Entry 5ZUF (electron microscopy, 6.80 A resolution (low resolution: residue-level contacts below are approximate; hydrogen-bond / salt-bridge calls are withheld)); this record covers chains C and E of the 5 polymer chains in the assembly.

# Chain C
Molecule: VP3
Source organism: Enterovirus A71
UniProtKB: W8XVT2 (W8XVT2_9ENTO); residues 1-242 here correspond to UniProt positions 324-565 (UniProt number = residue number + 323)
Chain sequence (242 residues; each row starts with the number of its first residue):
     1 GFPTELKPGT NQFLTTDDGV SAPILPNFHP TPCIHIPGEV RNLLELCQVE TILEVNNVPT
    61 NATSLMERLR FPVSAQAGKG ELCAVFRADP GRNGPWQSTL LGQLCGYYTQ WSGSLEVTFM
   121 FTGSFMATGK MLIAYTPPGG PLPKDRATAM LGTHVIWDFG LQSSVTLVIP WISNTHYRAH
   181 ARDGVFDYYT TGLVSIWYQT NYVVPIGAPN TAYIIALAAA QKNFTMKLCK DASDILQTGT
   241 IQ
Not modelled in the structure: 240-242

# Chain E
Molecule: R10 antibody heavy chain
Source organism: Mus musculoides
Notes: antibody fragment or engineered binder
Chain sequence (220 residues; numbered 1 to 221; 1 number in that range is skipped by the numbering (no residue carries it; nothing is unmodelled there); the number before each row is that of its first residue):
     1 EVKLVESGGG SVKPGGSLKL SCAASGFSFS TYGMSWVRQT PEKRLEWVAT ISGGGGYTYY
    61 PDSVKGRFTI SRDNARNILY LQMSSLRSGD TAMYYCARRV TTVAEYYFDY WGQGTTLTVS
   121 SPKTTPPSVY PLAPA
   137 AAQTNSMVTL GCLVKGYFPE PVTVTWNSGS LSSGVHTFPA VLQSDLYTLS SSVTVPSSTW
   197 PSETVTCNVA HPASSTKVDK KIVPR
Not modelled in the structure: 137-139
Cystine bridges: Cys148-Cys203

# Chain C / chain E interface
Residue-residue contacts (6):
  Gln76(C) - Thr101(E)
  Gln76(C) - Thr102(E)
  Gln76(C) - Val103(E)
  Ala77(C) - Thr102(E)
  Ala77(C) - Val103(E)
  Gly78(C) - Val103(E)
Interface residues without a listed pair, chain C (4 interface residues in all): Glu81
Interface residues without a listed pair, chain E (4 interface residues in all): Ala104

# Summary
The chain C/chain E interface involves 4 residues from each chain.
Here chain C is VP3 (Enterovirus A71) and chain E is R10 antibody heavy chain (Mus musculoides). Entry 5ZUF
(Fit R10 Fab coordinates into the cryo-EM of EV71 in complex with A9) was determined by electron microscopy
together with 5ZUD from the same study.
